Entry 1VNS (X-ray diffraction, 1.66 A resolution); this record covers chain A.

[Chain A]
Name: Vanadium chloroperoxidase
Source organism: Curvularia inaequalis
Notes: EC 1.11.1.10
UniProt: P49053 (PRXC_CURIN); numbering as in UniProt (aligned over 1-609)
Sequence (609 residues; each row starts with the number of its first residue):
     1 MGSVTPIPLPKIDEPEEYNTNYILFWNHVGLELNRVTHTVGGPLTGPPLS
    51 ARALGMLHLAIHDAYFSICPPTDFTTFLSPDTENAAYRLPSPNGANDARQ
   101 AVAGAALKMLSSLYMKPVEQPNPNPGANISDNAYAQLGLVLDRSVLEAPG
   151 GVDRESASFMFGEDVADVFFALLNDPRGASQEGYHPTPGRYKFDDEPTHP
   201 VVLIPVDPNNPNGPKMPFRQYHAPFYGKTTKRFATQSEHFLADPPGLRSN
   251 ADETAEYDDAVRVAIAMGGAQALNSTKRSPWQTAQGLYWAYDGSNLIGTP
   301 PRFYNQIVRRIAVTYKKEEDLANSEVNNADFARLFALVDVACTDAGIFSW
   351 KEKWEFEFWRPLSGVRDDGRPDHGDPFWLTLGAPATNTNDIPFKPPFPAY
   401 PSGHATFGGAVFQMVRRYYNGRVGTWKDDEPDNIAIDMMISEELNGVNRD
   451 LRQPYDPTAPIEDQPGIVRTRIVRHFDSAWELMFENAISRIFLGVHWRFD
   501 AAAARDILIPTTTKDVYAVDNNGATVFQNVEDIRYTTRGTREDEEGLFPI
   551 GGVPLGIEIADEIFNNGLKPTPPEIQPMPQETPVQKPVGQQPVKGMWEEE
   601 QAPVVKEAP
Disordered / not traced: 1-3, 578-609
Sequence notes: conflict E544 (Pro in P49053)
Swiss-Prot annotation at these positions:
  - active site: H404 (Proton donor)
  - binding site (vanadate): K353, R360, S402, G403, H404, R490, H496

[In short]
From UniProt: active-site residue H404 and 7 vanadate-binding residues.
Chain A is Vanadium chloroperoxidase (Curvularia inaequalis); the structure, Recombinant apo-chloroperoxidase
from curvularia inaequalis, was determined by X-ray diffraction, deposited together with 1VNE, 1VNF, 1VNG,
1VNH and 1VNI.
